Entry 6RI9 (electron microscopy, 3.70 A resolution); this record covers chains T and D of the 8 polymer chains in the assembly.

[Chain T]
Molecule: Template DNA
Sequence (39 nucleotides; row label = number of the first residue in the row):
     1 GCAGCTAGCC ATGCACATCG CCTGGAATGG GTGATGTGC
Unresolved in the structure: 31-39

[Chain D]
Protein: DNA-directed RNA polymerase subunit beta'
From: Escherichia coli (strain K12)
Notes: EC 2.7.7.6
Reference sequence: P0A8T7 (RPOC_ECOLI); residue numbers follow UniProt; this construct covers 1-1407
Amino-acid sequence (1407 residues; numbered 1 to 1407; the number before each row is that of its first residue):
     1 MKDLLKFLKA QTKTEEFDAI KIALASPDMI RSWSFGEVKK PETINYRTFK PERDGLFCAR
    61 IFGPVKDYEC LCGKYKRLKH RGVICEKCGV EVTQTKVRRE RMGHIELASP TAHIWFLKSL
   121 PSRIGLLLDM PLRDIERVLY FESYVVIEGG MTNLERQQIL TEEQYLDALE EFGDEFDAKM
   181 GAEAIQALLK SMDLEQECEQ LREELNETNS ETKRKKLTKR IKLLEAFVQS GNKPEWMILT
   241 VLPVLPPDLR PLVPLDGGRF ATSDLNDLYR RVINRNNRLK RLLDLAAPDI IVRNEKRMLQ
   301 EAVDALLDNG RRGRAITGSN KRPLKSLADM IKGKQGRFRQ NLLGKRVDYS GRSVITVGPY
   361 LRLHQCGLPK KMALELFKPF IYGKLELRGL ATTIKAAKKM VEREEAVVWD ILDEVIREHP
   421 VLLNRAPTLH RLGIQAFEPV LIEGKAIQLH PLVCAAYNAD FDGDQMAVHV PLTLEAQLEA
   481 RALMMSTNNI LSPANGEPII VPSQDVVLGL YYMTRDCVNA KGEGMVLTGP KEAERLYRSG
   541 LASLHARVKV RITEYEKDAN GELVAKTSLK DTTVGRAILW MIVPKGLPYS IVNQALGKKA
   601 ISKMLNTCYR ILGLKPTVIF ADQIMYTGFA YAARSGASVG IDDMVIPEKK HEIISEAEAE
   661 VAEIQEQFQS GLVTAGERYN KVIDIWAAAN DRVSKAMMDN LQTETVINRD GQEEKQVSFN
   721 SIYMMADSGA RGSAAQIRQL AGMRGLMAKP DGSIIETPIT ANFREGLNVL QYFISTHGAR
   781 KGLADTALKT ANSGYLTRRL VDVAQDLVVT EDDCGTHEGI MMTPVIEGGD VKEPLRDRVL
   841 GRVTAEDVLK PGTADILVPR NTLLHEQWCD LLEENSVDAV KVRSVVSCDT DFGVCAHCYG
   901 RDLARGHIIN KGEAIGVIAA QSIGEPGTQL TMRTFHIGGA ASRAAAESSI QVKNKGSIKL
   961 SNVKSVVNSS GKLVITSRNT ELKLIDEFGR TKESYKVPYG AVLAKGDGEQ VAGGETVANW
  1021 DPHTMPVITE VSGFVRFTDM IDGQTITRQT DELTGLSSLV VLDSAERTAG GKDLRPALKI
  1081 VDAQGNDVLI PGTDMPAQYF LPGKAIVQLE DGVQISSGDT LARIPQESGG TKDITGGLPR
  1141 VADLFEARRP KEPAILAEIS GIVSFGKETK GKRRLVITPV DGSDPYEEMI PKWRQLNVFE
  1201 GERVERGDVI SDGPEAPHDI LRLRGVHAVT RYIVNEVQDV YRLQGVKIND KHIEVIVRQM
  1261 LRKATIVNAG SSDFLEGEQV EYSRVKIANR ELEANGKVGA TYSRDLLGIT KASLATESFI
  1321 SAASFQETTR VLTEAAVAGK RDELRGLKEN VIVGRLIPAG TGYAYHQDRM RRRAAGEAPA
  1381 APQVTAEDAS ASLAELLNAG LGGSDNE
Unresolved in the structure: 1-15, 936-947, 1125-1134, 1374-1407
Metal / ion sites: Zn2+ site 1: Cys-72, Cys-85, Cys-88; Mg2+: Asp-462, Asp-464 (shared with 2 residues of chain R); Zn2+ site 2: Cys-814, Cys-888, Cys-895, Cys-898
UniProt features mapped onto this chain:
  - binding site (Zn(2+)): Cys-70, Cys-72, Cys-85, Cys-88, Cys-814, Cys-888, Cys-895, Cys-898
  - binding site (Mg(2+)): Asp-460, Asp-462, Asp-464
  - modified residue: Lys-983 (N6-acetyllysine)
  - mutagenesis: Gln-504 (Q504P: Resistant to antibiotics salinamide A and B), Asn-690 (N690D: Resistant to antibiotics salinamide A and B), Met-697 (M697V: Resistant to antibiotics salinamide A and B), Ala-735 (A735T: Resistant to antibiotics salinamide A and B), Arg-738 (R738C/H/P/S: Resistant to antibiotics salinamide A and B), Ala-748 (A748E: Resistant to antibiotics salinamide A and B), Pro-758 (P758S/T: Resistant to antibiotics salinamide A and B), Phe-763 (F763C: Resistant to antibiotics salinamide A and B), Ser-775 (S775A: Resistant to antibiotics salinamide A and B), Ala-779 (A779T/V: Resistant to antibiotics salinamide A and B), Arg-780 (R780C: Resistant to antibiotics salinamide A and B), Gly-782 (G782A/C: Resistant to antibiotics salinamide A and B), 1 further mutagenesis entry in UniProt
Reported in the primary citation:
  - Mg2+ coordination: Asp-460, Asp-462, Asp-464

[Chain T / chain D interface]
Pairs across the interface - 22 pairs, chain T then chain D:
  DC2(T) / Ser-210(D)  phosphate contact
  DA3(T) / Ser-210(D)  hydrogen bond to the phosphate
  DC5(T) / Lys-1172(D)  salt bridge to the phosphate
  DA11(T) / Leu-120(D)  sugar contact
  DA11(T) / Arg-311(D)  phosphate contact
  DT12(T) / Arg-311(D)  salt bridge to the phosphate
  DT12(T) / Gln-1326(D)  phosphate contact
  DG13(T) / Gln-1326(D)  phosphate contact
  DG13(T) / Glu-1327(D)  phosphate contact
  DC14(T) / Arg-339(D)  salt bridge to the phosphate
  DC14(T) / Tyr-795(D)  phosphate contact
  DA15(T) / Lys-334(D)  phosphate contact
  DA15(T) / Thr-790(D)  base contact
  DA15(T) / Ala-791(D)  sugar contact
  DC16(T) / Lys-334(D)  salt bridge to the phosphate
  DC16(T) / Arg-339(D)  salt bridge to the phosphate
  DT18(T) / Arg-346(D)  salt bridge to the phosphate
  DT18(T) / Arg-352(D)  salt bridge to the phosphate
  DC19(T) / Arg-352(D)  salt bridge to the phosphate
  DG24(T) / Ala-261(D)  base contact
  DG25(T) / Arg-270(D)  hydrogen bond to the base
  DG25(T) / Ser-319(D)  hydrogen bond to the phosphate
Other interface residues (no listed pair), chain T (16 interface residues in all): DG4, DA17, DA26
Other interface residues (no listed pair), chain D (19 interface residues in all): Thr-212, Arg-259, Ala-426

[Summary]
16 residues of chain T face 19 of chain D across their interface; the contacts include 3 hydrogen bonds and 8
salt bridges. Polar pairs include DG25(T)/Arg-270(D), DA3(T)/Ser-210(D) and DG25(T)/Ser-319(D). UniProt lists
8 Zn2+-binding residues, 3 Mg2+-binding residues and 13 mutagenesis sites on chain D. The paper reports Mg2+
coordination by Asp-460(D), Asp-462(D) and Asp-464(D).
Chain T is Template DNA and chain D is DNA-directed RNA polymerase subunit beta' (Escherichia coli (strain
K12)); the structure, Cryo-EM structure of E. coli RNA polymerase backtracked elongation complex in
non-swiveled state, was determined by electron microscopy, deposited together with 6RH3, 6RI7, 6RIN and 6RIP.
